8I03 - chains A and K of the 11 polymer chains in the assembly; structure by electron microscopy, 3.20 A resolution.

[Chain A]
Molecule: Paired amphipathic helix protein pst1
Organism: Schizosaccharomyces pombe
Reference sequence: Q09750 (PST1_SCHPO); numbering as in UniProt (aligned over 1-1522)
Amino-acid sequence (1522 residues; each row starts with the number of its first residue):
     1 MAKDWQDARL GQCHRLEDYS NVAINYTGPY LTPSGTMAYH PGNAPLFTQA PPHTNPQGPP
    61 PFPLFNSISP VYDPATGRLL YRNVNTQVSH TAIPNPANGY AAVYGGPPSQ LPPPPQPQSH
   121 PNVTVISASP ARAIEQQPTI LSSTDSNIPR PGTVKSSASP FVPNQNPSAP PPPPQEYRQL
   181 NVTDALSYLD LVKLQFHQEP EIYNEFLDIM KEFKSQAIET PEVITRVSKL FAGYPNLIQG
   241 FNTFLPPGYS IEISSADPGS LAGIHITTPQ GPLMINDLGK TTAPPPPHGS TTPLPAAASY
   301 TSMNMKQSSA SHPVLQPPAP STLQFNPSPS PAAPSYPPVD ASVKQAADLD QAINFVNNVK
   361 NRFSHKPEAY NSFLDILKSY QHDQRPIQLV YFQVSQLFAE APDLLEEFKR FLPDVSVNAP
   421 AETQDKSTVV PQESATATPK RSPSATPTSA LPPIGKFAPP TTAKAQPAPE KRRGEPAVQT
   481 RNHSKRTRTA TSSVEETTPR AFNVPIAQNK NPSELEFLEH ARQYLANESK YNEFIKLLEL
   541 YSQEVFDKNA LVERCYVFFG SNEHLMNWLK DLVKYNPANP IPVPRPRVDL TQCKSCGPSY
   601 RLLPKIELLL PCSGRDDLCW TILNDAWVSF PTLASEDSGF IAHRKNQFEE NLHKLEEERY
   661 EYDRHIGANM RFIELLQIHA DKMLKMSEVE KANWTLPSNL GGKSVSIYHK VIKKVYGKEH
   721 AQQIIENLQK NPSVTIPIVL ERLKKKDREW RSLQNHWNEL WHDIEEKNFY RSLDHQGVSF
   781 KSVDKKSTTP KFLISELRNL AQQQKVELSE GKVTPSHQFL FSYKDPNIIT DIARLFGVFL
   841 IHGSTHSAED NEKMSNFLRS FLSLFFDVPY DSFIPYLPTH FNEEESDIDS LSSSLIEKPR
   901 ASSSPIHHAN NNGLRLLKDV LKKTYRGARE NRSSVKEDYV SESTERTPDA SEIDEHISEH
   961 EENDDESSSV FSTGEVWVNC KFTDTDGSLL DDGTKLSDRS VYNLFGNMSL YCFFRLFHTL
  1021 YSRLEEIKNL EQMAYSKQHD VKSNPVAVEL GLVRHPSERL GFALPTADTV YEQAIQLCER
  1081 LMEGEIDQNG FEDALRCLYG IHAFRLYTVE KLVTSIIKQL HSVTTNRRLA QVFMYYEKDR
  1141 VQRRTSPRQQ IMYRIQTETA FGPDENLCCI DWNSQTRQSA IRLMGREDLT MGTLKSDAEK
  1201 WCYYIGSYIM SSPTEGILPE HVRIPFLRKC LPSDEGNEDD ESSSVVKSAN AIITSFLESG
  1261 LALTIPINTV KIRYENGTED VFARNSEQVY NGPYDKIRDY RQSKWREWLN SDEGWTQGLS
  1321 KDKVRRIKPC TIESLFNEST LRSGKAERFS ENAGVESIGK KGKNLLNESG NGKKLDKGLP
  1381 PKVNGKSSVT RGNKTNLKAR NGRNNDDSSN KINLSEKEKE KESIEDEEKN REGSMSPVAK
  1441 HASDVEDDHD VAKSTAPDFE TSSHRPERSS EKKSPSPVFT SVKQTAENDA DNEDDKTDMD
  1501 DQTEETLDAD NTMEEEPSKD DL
Disordered / not traced: 1-502, 633-645, 883-970, 1220-1522
Curated features (UniProtKB/Swiss-Prot):
  - modified residue: Ser442 (Phosphoserine), Thr446 (Phosphothreonine), Ser1443 (Phosphoserine)

[Chain K]
Molecule: RbAp48-related WD40 repeat-containing protein prw1
Organism: Schizosaccharomyces pombe
Reference sequence: O14021 (PRW1_SCHPO); residues 1-431 here = UniProt positions 1-431
Amino-acid sequence (431 residues; row label = number of the first residue in the row):
     1 MAVSAVPHPS KQAQASEEGI NQEKCINEEY KIWKKNSPFL YDLIITRALE WPCMSLQWYP
    61 EQQIFAEHGY TEQKMFLGVR ADVGKYLLAV ASIQLPYLNQ TVPPTTMEGA SAGDESSLRV
   121 NISNLYSHPE SVCSAKLMPQ DDSCVATVGN YHNDVLVFDK ESFESYSSAS ESPLKPKYRL
   181 TKHTQPCTSV CWNFLSKGTL VSGSQDATLS CWDLNAYNES DSASVLKVHI SSHEKQVSDV
   241 RFHYKHQDLL ASVSYDQYLH VHDIRRPDAS TKPARSVHAH SGPIHSVAFN PHNDFILATC
   301 STDKTIALWD LRNLNQRLHT LEGHEDIVTK ISFSPHEEPI LASTSADRRT LVWDLSRIGE
   361 DQPAEEAQDG PPELLFMHGG HTSCTIDMDW CPNYNWTMAT AAEDNILQIW TPSRSIWGNE
   421 QLEEDATAYL S
Disordered / not traced: 1-13, 101-117, 419-431

[Interface between chain A and chain K]
Residue-residue contacts (40):
  Val976(A) with Ile32(K)
  Trp977(A) with Asn27(K); Glu28(K), hydrogen bond (backbone-side chain); Glu29(K); Lys31(K), hydrogen bond (backbone-backbone); Ile32(K), hydrogen bond (backbone-backbone)
  Val978(A) with Asn27(K); Glu28(K), hydrogen bond (backbone-side chain); Lys31(K)
  Asn979(A) with Lys31(K)
  Cys980(A) with Asn27(K), hydrogen bond
  Phe982(A) with Lys24(K); Asn27(K)
  Asp991(A) with Lys24(K)
  Asp992(A) with Lys24(K), hydrogen bond (backbone-side chain)
  Gly993(A) with Lys24(K)
  Leu1194(A) with Glu17(K)
  Asp1197(A) with Ser16(K)
  Lys1200(A) with Ser16(K); Glu17(K), salt bridge; Ile20(K)
  Trp1201(A) with Ile20(K)
  Tyr1204(A) with Glu17(K); Ile20(K); Asn21(K), hydrogen bond (backbone-side chain)
  Ile1205(A) with Ile20(K); Asn21(K), hydrogen bond (backbone-side chain); Lys24(K)
  Gly1206(A) with Lys24(K)
  Ser1207(A) with Asn21(K), hydrogen bond
  Tyr1208(A) with Asn21(K); Gln22(K); Lys24(K); Cys25(K), hydrogen bond (backbone-side chain); Glu28(K)
  Ile1209(A) with Lys24(K); Cys25(K); Glu28(K)
  Ile1217(A) with Glu18(K); Gln22(K)
Also at the interface, not in a pair above, chain A (26 interface residues in all): Glu975, Lys981, Leu1189, Cys1202, Met1210, Gly1216
Also at the interface, not in a pair above, chain K (14 interface residues in all): Tyr30

[In short]
26 residues of chain A and 14 residues of chain K are in contact; the contacts include 10 hydrogen bonds and 1
salt bridge. Polar pairs include Lys1200(A)-Glu17(K), Trp977(A)-Glu28(K) and Val978(A)-Glu28(K).
Here chain A is Paired amphipathic helix protein pst1 and chain K is RbAp48-related WD40 repeat-containing
protein prw1, both from Schizosaccharomyces pombe. Entry 8I03 (Cryo-EM structure of the SIN3L complex from S.
pombe) was determined by electron microscopy (same publication as 8I02).
